PDB entry 8HRB | electron microscopy, 3.78 A resolution | chains K and a of the 20 polymer chains in the assembly

== Chain K ==
Protein: Archaeal ATPase
Organism: Escherichia coli
UniProt: A0A8H9B1T2 (A0A8H9B1T2_ECOLX); numbering as in UniProt (aligned over 1-947)
Amino-acid sequence (947 residues; row label = number of the first residue in the row):
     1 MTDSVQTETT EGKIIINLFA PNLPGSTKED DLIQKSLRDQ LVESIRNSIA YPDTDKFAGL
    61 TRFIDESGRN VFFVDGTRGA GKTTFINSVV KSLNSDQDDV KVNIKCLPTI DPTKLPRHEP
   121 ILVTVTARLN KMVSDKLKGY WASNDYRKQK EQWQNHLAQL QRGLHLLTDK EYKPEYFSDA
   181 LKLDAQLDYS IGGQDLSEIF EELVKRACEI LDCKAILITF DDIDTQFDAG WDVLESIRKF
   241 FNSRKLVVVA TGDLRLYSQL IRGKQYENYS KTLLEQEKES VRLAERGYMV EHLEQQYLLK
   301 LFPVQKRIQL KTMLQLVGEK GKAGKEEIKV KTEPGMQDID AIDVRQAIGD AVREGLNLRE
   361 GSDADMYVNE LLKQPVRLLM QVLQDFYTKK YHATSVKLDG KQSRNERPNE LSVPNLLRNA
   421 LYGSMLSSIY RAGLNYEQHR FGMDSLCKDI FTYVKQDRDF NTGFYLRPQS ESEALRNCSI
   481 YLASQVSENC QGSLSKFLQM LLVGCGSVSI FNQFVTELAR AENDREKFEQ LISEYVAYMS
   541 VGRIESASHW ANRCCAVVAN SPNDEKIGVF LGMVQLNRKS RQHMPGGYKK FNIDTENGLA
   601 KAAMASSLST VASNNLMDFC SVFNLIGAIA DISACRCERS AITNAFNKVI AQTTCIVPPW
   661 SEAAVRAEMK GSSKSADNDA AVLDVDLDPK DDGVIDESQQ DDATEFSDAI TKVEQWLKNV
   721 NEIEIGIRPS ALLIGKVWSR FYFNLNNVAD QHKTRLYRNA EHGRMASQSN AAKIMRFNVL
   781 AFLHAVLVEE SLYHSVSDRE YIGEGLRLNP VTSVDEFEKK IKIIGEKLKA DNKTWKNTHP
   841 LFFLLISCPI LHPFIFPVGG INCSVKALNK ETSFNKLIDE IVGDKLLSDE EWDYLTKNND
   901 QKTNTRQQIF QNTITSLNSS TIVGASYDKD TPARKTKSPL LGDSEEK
Unresolved in the structure: 1-12, 52-68, 96-101, 396-410, 519-523, 664-699, 899-906, 935-947
Construct notes: conflict Arg636 (Leu in A0A8H9B1T2), Leu940 (Ser in A0A8H9B1T2)
Ligand contacts: ATP (adenosine-5'-triphosphate): Ile16, Asn22, Leu23, Pro24, Thr27, Asp31, Leu32, Ile33, Thr77, Arg78, Gly79, Ala80, Gly81, Lys82, Thr83, Thr84, Asp221, Asp222, Asp224, Val376, Arg377, Met380

== Chain a ==
Molecule: 20-nt RNA strand
Sequence (20 nucleotides; row label = number of the first residue in the row):
     1 GUCCAGCGUC AUCGCUGGAC
Unresolved in the structure: 10-12

== Interface between chain K and chain a ==
Contacting residue pairs (15):
  Asn747(K) - C7(a)  hydrogen bond to the phosphate
  Ala766(K) - A5(a)  phosphate contact
  Leu806(K) - G17(a)  sugar contact
  Leu808(K) - G6(a)  sugar contact
  Val811(K) - G6(a)  hydrogen bond to the phosphate
  Val811(K) - C7(a)  phosphate contact
  Thr812(K) - G6(a)  hydrogen bond to the phosphate
  Ser813(K) - A5(a)  hydrogen bond to the phosphate
  Ser813(K) - G6(a)  phosphate contact
  Asp815(K) - A5(a)  sugar contact
  Glu816(K) - A5(a)  hydrogen bond to the sugar
  Glu816(K) - G6(a)  sugar contact
  Lys866(K) - C4(a)  hydrogen bond to the sugar
  Arg934(K) - C3(a)  hydrogen bond to the phosphate
  Arg934(K) - C4(a)  salt bridge to the phosphate
Other interface residues (no listed pair), chain K (14 interface residues in all): Gln751, Asn809, Lys870
Other interface residues (no listed pair), chain a (7 interface residues in all): G8

== Overview ==
14 residues of chain K face 7 of chain a across their interface; the contacts include 7 hydrogen bonds and 1
salt bridge. Polar contacts include Glu816(K)-A5(a), Lys866(K)-C4(a) and Asn747(K)-C7(a). Chain K binds ATP.
Chain K is Archaeal ATPase (Escherichia coli) and chain a is a 20-nt RNA strand; the structure, Structure of
tetradecameric RdrA ring in RNA-loading state, was determined by electron microscopy (same publication as
8HR7, 8HR8, 8HR9, 8HRA and 8HRC).
